8T0L - chains I and J of the 8 polymer chains in the assembly; structure by electron microscopy, 3.62 A resolution.

# Chain I
Name: DNA-directed RNA polymerase subunit beta
Organism: Escherichia coli
UniProt: C3SIA7 (C3SIA7_ECOLX); numbering as in UniProt (aligned over 2-1341)
Chain sequence (1340 residues; numbered 2 to 1341; the number before each row is that of its first residue):
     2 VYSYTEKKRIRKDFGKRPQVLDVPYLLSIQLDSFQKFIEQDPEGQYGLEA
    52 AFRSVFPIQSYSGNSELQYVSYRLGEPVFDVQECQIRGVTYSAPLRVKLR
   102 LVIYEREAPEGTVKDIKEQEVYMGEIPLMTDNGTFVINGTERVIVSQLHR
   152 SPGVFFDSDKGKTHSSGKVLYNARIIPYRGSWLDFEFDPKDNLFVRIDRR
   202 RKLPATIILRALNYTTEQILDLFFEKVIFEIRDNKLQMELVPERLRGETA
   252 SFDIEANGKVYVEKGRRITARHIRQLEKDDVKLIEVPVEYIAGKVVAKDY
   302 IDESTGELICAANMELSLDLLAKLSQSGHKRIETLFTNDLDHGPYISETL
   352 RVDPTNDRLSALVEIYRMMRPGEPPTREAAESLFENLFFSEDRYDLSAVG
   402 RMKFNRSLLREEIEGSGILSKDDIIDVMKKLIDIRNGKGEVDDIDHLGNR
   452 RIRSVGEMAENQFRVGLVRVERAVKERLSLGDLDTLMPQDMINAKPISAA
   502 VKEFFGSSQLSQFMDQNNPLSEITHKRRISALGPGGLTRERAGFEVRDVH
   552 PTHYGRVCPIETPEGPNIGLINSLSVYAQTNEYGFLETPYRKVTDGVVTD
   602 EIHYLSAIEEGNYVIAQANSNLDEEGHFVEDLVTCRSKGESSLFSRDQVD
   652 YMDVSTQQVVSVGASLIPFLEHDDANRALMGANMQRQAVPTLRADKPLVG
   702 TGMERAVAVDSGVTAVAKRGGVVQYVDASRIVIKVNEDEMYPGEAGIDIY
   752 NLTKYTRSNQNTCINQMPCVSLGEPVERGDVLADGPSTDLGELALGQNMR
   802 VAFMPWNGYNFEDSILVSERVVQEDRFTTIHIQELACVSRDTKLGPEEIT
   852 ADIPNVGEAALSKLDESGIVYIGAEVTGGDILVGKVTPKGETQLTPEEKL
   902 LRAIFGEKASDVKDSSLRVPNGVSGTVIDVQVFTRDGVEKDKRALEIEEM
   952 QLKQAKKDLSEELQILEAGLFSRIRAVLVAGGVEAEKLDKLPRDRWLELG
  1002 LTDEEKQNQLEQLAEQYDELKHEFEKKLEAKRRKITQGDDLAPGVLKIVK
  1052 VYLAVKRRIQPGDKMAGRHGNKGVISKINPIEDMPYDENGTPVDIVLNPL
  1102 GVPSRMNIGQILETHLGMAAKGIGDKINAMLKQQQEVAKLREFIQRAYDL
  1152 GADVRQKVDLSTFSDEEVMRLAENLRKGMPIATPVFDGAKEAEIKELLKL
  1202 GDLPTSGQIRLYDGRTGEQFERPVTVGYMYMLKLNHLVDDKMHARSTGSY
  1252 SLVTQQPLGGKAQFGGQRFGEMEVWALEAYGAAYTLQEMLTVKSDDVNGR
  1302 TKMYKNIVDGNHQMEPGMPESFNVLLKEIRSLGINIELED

# Chain J
Name: DNA-directed RNA polymerase subunit beta'
Organism: Escherichia coli
Notes: EC 2.7.7.6
UniProt: A0A369F490 (A0A369F490_ECOLX); residue numbers follow UniProt; this construct covers 16-1373
Chain sequence (1358 residues; row label = number of the first residue in the row):
    16 EFDAIKIALASPDMIRSWSFGEVKKPETINYRTFKPERDGLFCARIFGPV
    66 KDYECLCGKYKRLKHRGVICEKCGVEVTQTKVRRERMGHIELASPTAHIW
   116 FLKSLPSRIGLLLDMPLRDIERVLYFESYVVIEGGMTNLERQQILTEEQY
   166 LDALEEFGDEFDAKMGAEAIQALLKSMDLEQECEQLREELNETNSETKRK
   216 KLTKRIKLLEAFVQSGNKPEWMILTVLPVLPPDLRPLVPLDGGRFAASDL
   266 NDLYRRVINRNNRLKRLLDLAAPDIIVRNEKRMLQEAVDALLDNGRRGRA
   316 ITGSNKRPLKSLADMIKGKQGRFRQNLLGKRVDYSGRSVITVGPYLRLHQ
   366 CGLPKKMALELFKPFIYGKLELRGLATTIKAAKKMVEREEAVVWDILDEV
   416 IREHPVLLNRAPTLHRLGIQAFEPVLIEGKAIQLHPLVCAAYNADFDGDQ
   466 MAVHVPLTLEAQLEARALMMSTNNILSPANGEPIIVPSQDVVLGLYYMTR
   516 DCVNAKGEGMVLTGPKEAERLYRSGLASLHARVKVRITEYEKDANGELVA
   566 KTSLKDTTVGRAILWMIVPKGLPYSIVNQALGKKAISKMLNTCYRILGLK
   616 PTVIFADQIMYTGFAYAARSGASVGIDDMVIPEKKHEIISEAEAEVAEIQ
   666 EQFQSGLVTAGERYNKVIDIWAAANDRVSKAMMDNLQTETVINRDGQEEK
   716 QVSFNSIYMMADSGARGSAAQIRQLAGMRGLMAKPDGSIIETPITANFRE
   766 GLNVLQYFISTHGARKGLADTALKTANSGYLTRRLVDVAQDLVVTEDDCG
   816 THEGIMMTPVIEGGDVKEPLRDRVLGRVTAEDVLKPGTADILVPRNTLLH
   866 EQWCDLLEENSVDAVKVRSVVSCDTDFGVCAHCYGRDLARGHIINKGEAI
   916 GVIAAQSIGEPGTQLTMRTFHIGGAASRAAAESSIQVKNKGSIKLSNVKS
   966 VVNSSGKLVITSRNTELKLIDEFGRTKESYKVPYGAVLAKGDGEQVAGGE
  1016 TVANWDPHTMPVITEVSGFVRFTDMIDGQTITRQTDELTGLSSLVVLDSA
  1066 ERTAGGKDLRPALKIVDAQGNDVLIPGTDMPAQYFLPGKAIVQLEDGVQI
  1116 SSGDTLARIPQESGGTKDITGGLPRVADLFEARRPKEPAILAEISGIVSF
  1166 GKETKGKRRLVITPVDGSDPYEEMIPKWRQLNVFEGERVERGDVISDGPE
  1216 APHDILRLRGVHAVTRYIVNEVQDVYRLQGVKINDKHIEVIVRQMLRKAT
  1266 IVNAGSSDFLEGEQVEYSRVKIANRELEANGKVGATYSRDLLGITKASLA
  1316 TESFISAASFQETTRVLTEAAVAGKRDELRGLKENVIVGRLIPAGTGYAY
  1366 HQDRMRRR
Unresolved in the structure: 933-947, 1126-1135
Sequence notes: conflict Ala262 (Thr in A0A369F490)
Bound ions: Zn2+ site 1: Cys70, Cys72, Cys85, Cys88; Mg2+: Asp460, Asp462, Asp464; Zn2+ site 2: Cys814, Cys888, Cys895, Cys898

# Interface between chain I and chain J
Residue-residue contacts - 279 pairs, chain I then chain J:
  Phe545(I) - Lys781(J)
  Phe545(I) - Ala784(J)  hydrophobic
  Phe545(I) - Asp785(J)
  Arg548(I) - Arg780(J)
  Asp549(I) - Pro750(J)
  Val550(I) - Pro750(J)
  Val550(I) - Phe773(J)  hydrophobic
  Val550(I) - His777(J)
  His551(I) - Phe773(J)
  Tyr555(I) - Phe773(J)
  Cys559(I) - Arg780(J)
  Pro560(I) - Phe773(J)  hydrophobic
  Pro560(I) - Thr776(J)
  Pro560(I) - Arg780(J)  hydrogen bond (backbone-side chain)
  Ile561(I) - Tyr772(J)  hydrophobic
  Thr563(I) - Arg780(J)
  Gly566(I) - Ala787(J)
  Ile569(I) - Ala784(J)  hydrophobic
  Gly570(I) - Arg780(J)
  Asn573(I) - Arg780(J)  hydrogen bond
  Gln618(I) - Asn768(J)
  Asn620(I) - Asn768(J)
  Asn620(I) - Val769(J)
  Ser642(I) - Leu770(J)
  Thr657(I) - Val769(J)
  Glu672(I) - Leu767(J)
  His673(I) - Phe763(J)  hydrogen bond (side chain-backbone)
  His673(I) - Arg764(J)  hydrogen bond (side chain-backbone)
  His673(I) - Glu765(J)  hydrogen bond (side chain-backbone)
  His673(I) - Gly766(J)
  Asp674(I) - Phe763(J)
  Asp674(I) - Tyr772(J)
  Asp675(I) - Phe763(J)
  Asp675(I) - Tyr772(J)
  Ala676(I) - Tyr772(J)
  Ala676(I) - Ala779(J)  hydrophobic
  Asn677(I) - Ala779(J)
  Asn677(I) - Leu783(J)
  Ala679(I) - Tyr772(J)
  Leu680(I) - Leu783(J)  hydrophobic
  Phe804(I) - Ser638(J)  hydrogen bond (backbone-side chain)
  Met805(I) - Gly636(J)
  Pro806(I) - Asp505(J)
  Pro806(I) - Ala632(J)
  Pro806(I) - Ala633(J)
  Pro806(I) - Ala637(J)
  Trp807(I) - Ala633(J)
  Asn808(I) - Ala633(J)
  Gly809(I) - Pro359(J)
  Gly809(I) - Phe629(J)
  Tyr810(I) - Val357(J)
  Asn811(I) - Asp505(J)
  Phe812(I) - Val357(J)  hydrophobic
  Phe812(I) - Pro451(J)
  Phe812(I) - Phe461(J)  hydrophobic
  Phe812(I) - Gln504(J)
  Phe812(I) - Asp505(J)
  Phe812(I) - Phe629(J)  hydrophobic
  Glu813(I) - Ala459(J)
  Glu813(I) - Asp460(J)
  Glu813(I) - Phe461(J)
  Glu813(I) - Gln504(J)  hydrogen bond
  Glu813(I) - Arg731(J)  hydrogen bond (backbone-side chain)
  Asp814(I) - Asp460(J)
  Asp814(I) - Arg731(J)  salt bridge
  Ser815(I) - Val357(J)
  Ser815(I) - Phe461(J)
  Leu895(I) - Phe49(J)
  Thr896(I) - Phe49(J)
  Pro897(I) - Arg47(J)
  Pro897(I) - Thr48(J)
  Pro897(I) - Phe49(J)
  Gln1061(I) - Lys445(J)
  Pro1062(I) - Thr356(J)  hydrogen bond (backbone-side chain)
  Pro1062(I) - Ala446(J)
  Gly1063(I) - Val354(J)
  Val1075(I) - Ile355(J)
  Val1075(I) - Phe461(J)  hydrogen bond (backbone-backbone)
  Val1075(I) - Asp462(J)
  Val1075(I) - Gly463(J)
  Ile1076(I) - Thr356(J)
  Ser1077(I) - Thr356(J)
  Asn1099(I) - Asp505(J)  hydrogen bond
  Pro1100(I) - Ala637(J)
  Pro1100(I) - Val639(J)  hydrophobic
  Leu1101(I) - Gln504(J)
  Leu1101(I) - Asp505(J)
  Leu1101(I) - Leu508(J)  hydrophobic
  Leu1101(I) - Met725(J)  hydrophobic
  Leu1101(I) - Arg731(J)  hydrogen bond (backbone-side chain)
  Gly1102(I) - Arg731(J)
  Val1103(I) - Val639(J)  hydrophobic
  Pro1104(I) - Met725(J)  hydrophobic
  Ser1105(I) - Arg731(J)
  Ser1105(I) - Gln736(J)  hydrogen bond
  Arg1106(I) - Arg731(J)
  Met1107(I) - Gln736(J)
  Met1107(I) - Gln739(J)
  Met1107(I) - Leu740(J)  hydrophobic
  Ile1109(I) - Met644(J)  hydrophobic
  Ile1109(I) - Leu740(J)  hydrophobic
  Ile1109(I) - Phe763(J)
  Ile1112(I) - Val639(J)
  Ile1112(I) - Ile641(J)  hydrophobic
  Leu1113(I) - Ile641(J)  hydrophobic
  His1116(I) - Ile641(J)
  Phe1187(I) - Val769(J)  hydrophobic
  Phe1187(I) - Tyr772(J)  hydrophobic
  Glu1192(I) - Arg764(J)
  Lys1196(I) - Asp642(J)  salt bridge
  Ser1207(I) - Asp642(J)
  Gln1209(I) - Ser638(J)
  Gln1209(I) - Gly640(J)  hydrogen bond (side chain-backbone)
  Glu1219(I) - Arg634(J)  salt bridge
  Phe1221(I) - Ala633(J)
  Phe1221(I) - Arg634(J)
  Glu1222(I) - Tyr512(J)
  Glu1222(I) - Tyr537(J)  hydrogen bond
  Glu1222(I) - Arg634(J)
  Glu1222(I) - Ser635(J)
  Arg1223(I) - Ser635(J)
  Arg1223(I) - Gly636(J)
  Arg1223(I) - Phe719(J)
  Val1225(I) - Ser638(J)
  Thr1226(I) - Ser638(J)  hydrogen bond (backbone-side chain)
  Thr1226(I) - Val639(J)
  Thr1226(I) - Gly640(J)
  Val1239(I) - Lys445(J)
  Asp1240(I) - Lys445(J)
  Lys1242(I) - Val354(J)
  Lys1242(I) - Gln465(J)
  Met1243(I) - Arg352(J)
  Met1243(I) - Met372(J)  hydrophobic
  Met1243(I) - Lys445(J)
  His1244(I) - Gly351(J)
  His1244(I) - Arg352(J)
  Ala1245(I) - Met372(J)  hydrophobic
  Ala1245(I) - Glu375(J)
  Arg1246(I) - Asp348(J)  salt bridge
  Arg1246(I) - Tyr349(J)  hydrogen bond (backbone-backbone)
  Arg1246(I) - Ser350(J)  hydrogen bond (backbone-backbone)
  Arg1246(I) - Glu375(J)
  Arg1246(I) - Leu376(J)
  Ser1247(I) - Asp348(J)
  Ser1247(I) - Tyr349(J)
  Ser1247(I) - Glu375(J)
  Tyr1251(I) - Asp348(J)  hydrogen bond
  Gln1257(I) - Gly344(J)
  Gln1257(I) - Lys345(J)
  Gln1257(I) - Arg346(J)  hydrogen bond (side chain-backbone)
  Pro1258(I) - Arg346(J)
  Pro1258(I) - Asp348(J)
  Gly1260(I) - Arg346(J)
  Lys1262(I) - Arg352(J)
  Gly1267(I) - Arg346(J)
  Gly1267(I) - Ser350(J)
  Gln1268(I) - Val347(J)
  Gln1268(I) - Ser350(J)
  Gln1268(I) - Gly351(J)
  Gln1268(I) - Arg352(J)
  Gln1268(I) - Asn424(J)
  Gln1268(I) - Ala467(J)
  Arg1269(I) - Leu343(J)
  Arg1269(I) - Arg346(J)
  Phe1270(I) - Lys345(J)  hydrogen bond (backbone-backbone)
  Phe1270(I) - Val347(J)  hydrophobic
  Phe1270(I) - His469(J)
  Glu1272(I) - Arg798(J)  salt bridge
  Met1273(I) - Thr428(J)
  Glu1274(I) - Asn424(J)
  Glu1274(I) - Ala426(J)
  Glu1274(I) - Thr428(J)  hydrogen bond
  Trp1276(I) - Arg798(J)
  Trp1276(I) - Val801(J)  hydrophobic
  Trp1276(I) - Gln921(J)
  Ala1277(I) - Thr428(J)
  Ala1277(I) - Ile434(J)  hydrophobic
  Ala1277(I) - Gln921(J)
  Leu1278(I) - Met484(J)  hydrophobic
  Glu1279(I) - Val917(J)
  Glu1279(I) - Leu1347(J)
  Glu1279(I) - Ile1357(J)
  Ala1280(I) - Arg431(J)
  Ala1280(I) - Val917(J)
  Ala1280(I) - Ile918(J)  hydrophobic
  Ala1280(I) - Gln921(J)
  Tyr1281(I) - Arg431(J)  hydrogen bond (side chain-backbone)
  Tyr1281(I) - Leu432(J)
  Tyr1281(I) - Ile434(J)  hydrophobic
  Tyr1281(I) - Gln435(J)
  Tyr1281(I) - Leu483(J)
  Tyr1281(I) - Met484(J)  hydrophobic
  Tyr1281(I) - Asn489(J)  hydrogen bond
  Gly1282(I) - Leu483(J)
  Gly1282(I) - Gly1360(J)  hydrogen bond (backbone-backbone)
  Gly1282(I) - Thr1361(J)  hydrogen bond (backbone-backbone)
  Ala1283(I) - Glu479(J)
  Ala1283(I) - Leu483(J)
  Ala1284(I) - Glu479(J)  hydrogen bond (backbone-side chain)
  Ala1284(I) - Ile1357(J)  hydrophobic
  Ala1284(I) - Gly1362(J)
  Tyr1285(I) - Glu475(J)
  Tyr1285(I) - Glu479(J)  hydrogen bond (backbone-side chain)
  Tyr1285(I) - Thr1361(J)
  Tyr1285(I) - Tyr1365(J)
  Thr1286(I) - Glu479(J)
  Leu1287(I) - Ile1357(J)  hydrophobic
  Gln1288(I) - Gly1354(J)  hydrogen bond (side chain-backbone)
  Gln1288(I) - Arg1355(J)
  Glu1289(I) - Val470(J)
  Glu1289(I) - Pro471(J)
  Glu1289(I) - Leu472(J)  hydrogen bond (side chain-backbone)
  Glu1289(I) - Thr473(J)  hydrogen bond (side chain-backbone)
  Met1290(I) - Val347(J)
  Met1290(I) - His469(J)
  Met1290(I) - Val470(J)
  Leu1291(I) - Val1351(J)  hydrophobic
  Lys1294(I) - Val347(J)
  Lys1294(I) - Asp348(J)  hydrogen bond (backbone-backbone)
  Lys1294(I) - Tyr349(J)
  Lys1294(I) - Val470(J)  hydrogen bond (side chain-backbone)
  Lys1294(I) - Leu472(J)
  Ser1295(I) - Lys345(J)
  Asp1296(I) - Lys345(J)  salt bridge
  Met1304(I) - Leu472(J)  hydrophobic
  Met1304(I) - Thr473(J)
  Tyr1305(I) - Pro379(J)
  Tyr1305(I) - Tyr382(J)
  Ile1308(I) - Pro379(J)
  Ile1308(I) - Phe380(J)  hydrophobic
  Val1309(I) - Gly383(J)
  Val1309(I) - Glu386(J)
  His1313(I) - Phe380(J)
  His1313(I) - His419(J)
  His1313(I) - Leu472(J)
  His1313(I) - Leu474(J)  hydrogen bond (backbone-backbone)
  Gln1314(I) - Thr473(J)
  Met1315(I) - Thr473(J)  hydrogen bond (backbone-side chain)
  Met1319(I) - Phe17(J)  hydrophobic
  Met1319(I) - Val1353(J)  hydrophobic
  Met1319(I) - Arg1355(J)
  Pro1320(I) - Gly1354(J)
  Phe1323(I) - Phe17(J)  hydrophobic
  Phe1323(I) - Val1353(J)  hydrophobic
  Val1325(I) - Arg337(J)
  Leu1326(I) - Arg337(J)
  Lys1328(I) - Glu100(J)  hydrogen bond (side chain-backbone)
  Lys1328(I) - Leu245(J)
  Lys1328(I) - Leu249(J)
  Glu1329(I) - Leu245(J)
  Glu1329(I) - Leu327(J)
  Glu1329(I) - Met330(J)
  Arg1331(I) - Trp33(J)
  Arg1331(I) - Met102(J)
  Arg1331(I) - Pro243(J)
  Ser1332(I) - Met102(J)
  Ser1332(I) - Pro243(J)
  Ser1332(I) - Leu327(J)
  Leu1333(I) - Trp115(J)  hydrophobic
  Gly1334(I) - Leu24(J)
  Gly1334(I) - Ala25(J)  hydrogen bond (backbone-backbone)
  Gly1334(I) - His113(J)
  Ile1335(I) - Ile22(J)  hydrophobic
  Ile1335(I) - Ala23(J)
  Ile1335(I) - Ala25(J)
  Asn1336(I) - Ala23(J)  hydrogen bond (backbone-backbone)
  Asn1336(I) - Ala25(J)
  Asn1336(I) - Trp33(J)
  Ile1337(I) - Lys21(J)
  Ile1337(I) - Ile22(J)  hydrophobic
  Ile1337(I) - Ala23(J)
  Glu1338(I) - Ile20(J)
  Glu1338(I) - Lys21(J)  hydrogen bond (backbone-backbone)
  Leu1339(I) - Phe17(J)  hydrophobic
  Glu1340(I) - Phe17(J)
  Glu1340(I) - Ala19(J)
  Glu1340(I) - Lys21(J)
  Asp1341(I) - Asp18(J)
  Asp1341(I) - Arg1373(J)  salt bridge
Other interface residues (no listed pair), chain I (153 interface residues in all): Pro552, His554, Glu565, Ala619, Val660, Leu671, Lys900, Lys1065, Lys1073, Gly1074, Thr1217, Pro1224, Gly1261, Phe1265, Asp1310, Pro1317, Ser1322, Ile1330
Other interface residues (no listed pair), chain J (168 interface residues in all): Glu16, Met29, Ile30, Ile331, Phe338, Asn341, Leu342, Ser353, Tyr360, Pro369, Lys378, Ile394, Leu422, Arg425, His430, Cys454, Ala476, Ser503, Val506, Arg538, Leu544, Asp643, Ser721, Ala730, Gly732, Glu756, Ser775, Arg905, Glu913, Ala914, Ala1336, Leu1356, Ala1359

# Overview
153 residues of chain I and 168 residues of chain J are in contact, with 39 hydrogen bonds and 7 salt bridges.
Polar pairs include Asp814(I)-Arg731(J), Lys1196(I)-Asp642(J) and Glu1219(I)-Arg634(J). Cys70(J), Cys72(J),
Cys85(J) and Cys88(J) coordinate Zn2+ site 1. Asp460(J), Asp462(J) and Asp464(J) coordinate Mg2+.
Chain I is DNA-directed RNA polymerase subunit beta and chain J is DNA-directed RNA polymerase subunit beta',
both from Escherichia coli; the structure, E. coli Sw2/Snf2 ATPase RapA bound to both ADP-AlF3 and
reconstituted E. coli RNA polymerase post-termination ..., was determined by electron microscopy, deposited
together with 8SZW, 8T00 and 8T02.
